4LL8 - chains E and B of the 3 polymer chains in the assembly; structure by X-ray diffraction, 3.58 A resolution.

[Chain E (and B)]
Molecule: SWI5-dependent HO expression protein 3
Organism: Saccharomyces cerevisiae
Notes: fragment: UNP P38272 residues 81-311; chain B of this document is another copy of the same molecule, construct and numbering; everything in this record applies to it too
UniProtKB: P38272 (SHE3_YEAST); residues 60-290 here correspond to UniProt positions 81-311 (UniProt number = residue number + 21)
Chain sequence (235 residues; each row starts with the number of its first residue):
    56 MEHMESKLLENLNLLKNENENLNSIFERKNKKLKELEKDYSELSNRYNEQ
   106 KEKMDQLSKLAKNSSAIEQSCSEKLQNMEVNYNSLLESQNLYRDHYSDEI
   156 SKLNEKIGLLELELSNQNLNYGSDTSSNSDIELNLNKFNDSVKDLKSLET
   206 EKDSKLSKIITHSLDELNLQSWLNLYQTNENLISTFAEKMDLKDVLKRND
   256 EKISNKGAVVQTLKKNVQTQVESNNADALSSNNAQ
Disordered / not traced: 56, 176-290 (chain B: 56-58, 172-290)
Sequence notes: expression tag (56-59)
Reported in the primary citation:
  - self-association interface (contacts with another copy of this molecule): Cys126
  - mutagenesis - Y137E, Y147E: decreased co-localization with Myosin-4

[Chain E / chain B interface]
Pairs across the interface (90; chain E residue first):
  Glu57(E) with Glu60(B), hydrogen bond (backbone-side chain)
  Met59(E) with Glu60(B)
  Glu60(E) with Met59(B); Leu63(B)
  Leu63(E) with Leu63(B); Leu64(B), hydrophobic
  Leu64(E) with Leu63(B), hydrophobic
  Asn66(E) with Leu67(B)
  Leu67(E) with Asn66(B); Leu67(B), hydrophobic
  Leu70(E) with Lys71(B); Asn74(B)
  Lys71(E) with Leu70(B)
  Glu73(E) with Asn74(B), hydrogen bond
  Asn74(E) with Asn74(B), hydrogen bond; Leu77(B)
  Leu77(E) with Asn74(B); Leu77(B); Asn78(B)
  Asn78(E) with Leu77(B)
  Ile80(E) with Phe81(B)
  Phe81(E) with Ile80(B); Phe81(B), hydrophobic; Lys84(B)
  Lys84(E) with Lys84(B); Asn85(B), hydrogen bond
  Asn85(E) with Lys84(B)
  Lys87(E) with Leu88(B)
  Leu88(E) with Lys87(B); Leu88(B), hydrophobic; Leu91(B)
  Leu91(E) with Leu91(B), hydrophobic; Glu92(B)
  Glu92(E) with Leu91(B)
  Asp94(E) with Tyr95(B)
  Tyr95(E) with Asp94(B)
  Leu98(E) with Tyr95(B), hydrophobic; Leu98(B); Ser99(B)
  Ser99(E) with Leu98(B)
  Arg101(E) with Tyr102(B), hydrogen bond
  Tyr102(E) with Arg101(B); Tyr102(B); Gln105(B)
  Gln105(E) with Tyr102(B); Met109(B)
  Lys106(E) with Gln105(B)
  Met109(E) with Gln105(B); Lys108(B); Met109(B), hydrophobic
  Leu112(E) with Met109(B), hydrophobic; Leu112(B)
  Ser119(E) with Ser119(B), hydrogen bond (side chain-backbone); Glu123(B)
  Ile122(E) with Glu123(B)
  Glu123(E) with Ser119(B), hydrogen bond; Ile122(B)
  Cys126(E) with Cys126(B), disulfide; Ser127(B), hydrogen bond (side chain-backbone)
  Ser127(E) with Cys126(B)
  Lys129(E) with Leu130(B)
  Leu130(E) with Lys129(B)
  Met133(E) with Met133(B), hydrophobic; Glu134(B)
  Glu134(E) with Met133(B)
  Asn136(E) with Tyr137(B)
  Tyr137(E) with Asn136(B); Tyr137(B), hydrophobic; Leu140(B)
  Leu140(E) with Tyr137(B)
  Leu141(E) with Leu140(B), hydrophobic
  Gln144(E) with Leu140(B); Gln144(B); Tyr147(B)
  Tyr147(E) with Gln144(B); Arg148(B)
  Arg148(E) with Tyr147(B), hydrogen bond; Tyr151(B)
  Tyr151(E) with Tyr151(B), hydrophobic
  Ser152(E) with Tyr151(B), hydrogen bond
  Ile155(E) with Glu154(B); Ile155(B), hydrophobic
  Leu158(E) with Leu158(B), hydrophobic
  Asn159(E) with Leu158(B); Lys161(B), hydrogen bond
  Ile162(E) with Leu158(B); Lys161(B); Ile162(B), hydrophobic
  Glu166(E) with Leu165(B)
  Leu169(E) with Leu169(B), hydrophobic
Other interface residues (no listed pair), chain E (58 interface residues in all): Lys108, Ser113, Ala116
Other interface residues (no listed pair), chain B (56 interface residues in all): Leu115, Leu141, Ser143, Glu168
Disulfides between the chains: Cys126(E)-Cys126(B)

[Summary]
Chain E and chain B form an interface of 58 and 56 residues respectively, with 1 disulfide bond and 11
hydrogen bonds. Polar contacts include Glu57(E)-Glu60(B), Glu73(E)-Asn74(B) and Asn74(E)-Asn74(B). The paper
reports that Y137E and Y147E of chain E reduce co-localization with Myosin-4; a self-association interface
involving Cys126(E).
Chain E and chain B are both SWI5-dependent HO expression protein 3 (Saccharomyces cerevisiae); the structure,
Complex of carboxy terminal domain of Myo4p and She3p middle fragment, was determined by X-ray diffraction,
deposited together with 4LL6 and 4LL7.
